3MGQ - chains A and J of the 10 polymer chains in the assembly; structure by X-ray diffraction, 2.65 A resolution.

== Chain A ==
Protein: Histone H3.2
From: Xenopus laevis
Reference sequence: P84233 (H32_XENLA); residues 1-135 here correspond to UniProt positions 2-136 (UniProt number = residue number + 1)
Amino-acid sequence (135 residues; each row starts with the number of its first residue):
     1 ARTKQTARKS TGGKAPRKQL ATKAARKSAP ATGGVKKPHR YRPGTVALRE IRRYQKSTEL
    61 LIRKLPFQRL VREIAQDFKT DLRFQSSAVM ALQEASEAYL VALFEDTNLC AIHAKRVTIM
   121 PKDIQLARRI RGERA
Unresolved in the structure: 1-36
UniProt features mapped onto this chain:
  - modified residue: Arg2 (Asymmetric dimethylarginine), Thr3 (Phosphothreonine), Lys4 (Allysine), Gln5 (5-glutamyl dopamine), Thr6 (Phosphothreonine), Arg8 (Citrulline), Lys9 (N6,N6,N6-trimethyllysine), Ser10 (ADP-ribosylserine), Thr11 (Phosphothreonine), Lys14 (N6-(2-hydroxyisobutyryl)lysine), Arg17 (Asymmetric dimethylarginine), Lys18 (N6-(2-hydroxyisobutyryl)lysine), Lys23 (N6-(2-hydroxyisobutyryl)lysine), Arg26 (Citrulline), Lys27 (N6,N6,N6-trimethyllysine), Ser28 (ADP-ribosylserine), Lys36 (N6,N6,N6-trimethyllysine), Lys37 (N6-methyllysine), Tyr41 (Phosphotyrosine), Lys56 (N6,N6,N6-trimethyllysine) and 8 more in UniProt
  - lipidation: Cys110 (S-palmitoyl cysteine)
Ion coordination: Ni2+ near Asp77 (its only coordinating residue here)
Reported in the primary citation:
  - Ni2+ coordination: Asp77

== Chain J ==
Molecule: 147-nt DNA strand
Sequence (147 nucleotides; row label = number of the first residue in the row; numbers below 1 keep their minus sign (DA-73 is residue -73)):
   -73 ATCAATATCC ACCTGCAGAT ACTACCAAAA GTGTATTTGG AAACTGCTCC ATCAAAAGGC
   -13 ATGTTCAGCT GGATTCCAGC TGAACATGCC TTTTGATGGA GCAGTTTCCA AATACACTTT
    47 TGGTAGTATC TGCAGGTGGA TATTGAT
Ion coordination: Ni2+ site 1 near DG-56 (its only coordinating residue here); Ni2+ site 2: DG-35, DG-34; Ni2+ site 3 near DG-34 (its only coordinating residue here); Ni2+ site 4 near DG-6 (its only coordinating residue here); Ni2+ site 5 near DG-3 (its only coordinating residue here); Ni2+ site 6 near DG5 (its only coordinating residue here); Ni2+ site 7 near DG8 (its only coordinating residue here); Ni2+ site 8 near DG14 (its only coordinating residue here); Ni2+ site 9: DG24, DG25; Ni2+ site 10 near DG27 (its only coordinating residue here); Ni2+ site 11 near DA29 (its only coordinating residue here); Ni2+ site 12 near DG48 (its only coordinating residue here); 3 more Ni2+ sites not listed

== Chain A / chain J interface ==
Pairs across the interface (28; chain A residue first):
  His39(A) with DC11(J), phosphate contact
  Arg40(A) with DA9(J), base contact; DA10(J), hydrogen bond to the base; DC11(J), phosphate contact
  Tyr41(A) with DT-68(J), hydrogen bond to the phosphate; DA-67(J), sugar contact; DA10(J), sugar contact; DC11(J), hydrogen bond to the phosphate
  Arg42(A) with DA10(J), sugar contact
  Pro43(A) with DA9(J), phosphate contact; DA10(J), phosphate contact
  Gly44(A) with DA9(J), hydrogen bond to the phosphate; DA10(J), hydrogen bond to the phosphate
  Thr45(A) with DA10(J), hydrogen bond to the phosphate
  Val46(A) with DA10(J), hydrogen bond to the phosphate; DC11(J), phosphate contact
  Ala47(A) with DA10(J), hydrogen bond to the phosphate
  Arg49(A) with DA-67(J), phosphate contact; DT-66(J), salt bridge to the phosphate
  Arg63(A) with DT18(J), sugar contact; DT19(J), phosphate contact
  Lys64(A) with DT19(J), hydrogen bond to the phosphate
  Leu65(A) with DT18(J), phosphate contact; DT19(J), hydrogen bond to the phosphate
  Pro66(A) with DT18(J), phosphate contact
  Arg69(A) with DT18(J), salt bridge to the phosphate
  Arg83(A) with DA26(J), sugar contact; DG27(J), phosphate contact
Interface residues without a listed pair, chain A (19 interface residues in all): Lys56, Gln85, Lys115
Interface residues without a listed pair, chain J (14 interface residues in all): DA-69, DC-65, DA-1, DA29

== Overview ==
19 residues of chain A face 14 of chain J across their interface, with 10 hydrogen bonds and 2 salt bridges.
Among the polar pairs are Arg40(A)-DA10(J), Tyr41(A)-DT-68(J) and Tyr41(A)-DC11(J). The Ni2+ site 2 is built
by DG-35(J) and DG-34(J). DG24(J) and DG25(J) form the Ni2+ site 9. From the paper: Ni2+ coordination by
Asp77(A).
Here chain A is Histone H3.2 (Xenopus laevis) and chain J is a 147-nt DNA strand. Entry 3MGQ (Binding of
Nickel ions to the Nucleosome Core Particle) was determined by X-ray diffraction, deposited together with
3MGP, 3MGR and 3MGS.
